Entry 7F44 (X-ray diffraction, 2.12 A resolution); this record covers chain A.

[Chain A]
Molecule: Enoyl-[acyl-carrier-protein] reductase [NADH]
From: Moraxella catarrhalis (strain BBH18)
Notes: EC 1.3.1.9
UniProt: D5VCE0 (D5VCE0_MORCB); numbering as in UniProt (aligned over 1-274)
Amino-acid sequence (287 residues; each row starts with the number of its first residue; numbers below 1 keep their minus sign (His-12 is residue -12)):
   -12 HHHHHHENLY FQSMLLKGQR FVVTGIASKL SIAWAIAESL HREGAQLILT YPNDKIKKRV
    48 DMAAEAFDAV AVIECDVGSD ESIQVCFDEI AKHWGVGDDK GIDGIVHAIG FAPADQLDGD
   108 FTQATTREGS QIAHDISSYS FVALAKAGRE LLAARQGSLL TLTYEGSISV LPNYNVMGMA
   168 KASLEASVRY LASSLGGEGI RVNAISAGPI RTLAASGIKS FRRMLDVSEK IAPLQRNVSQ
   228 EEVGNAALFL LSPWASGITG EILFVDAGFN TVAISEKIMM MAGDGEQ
Unresolved in the structure: -12 to 0, 268-274
Differences from the reference sequence: expression tag (-12 to 0); conflict Gln222 (Gly in D5VCE0)
Metal / ion sites: Ca2+: Glu248, Ile249
Residues lining bound ligands: NAD (nicotinamide-adenine-dinucleotide): Gly12, Ile13, Ala14, Ser18, Ile19, Ala20, Pro39, Ile43, Cys62, Asp63, Val64, Gly65, Ala95, Ile96, Gly97, Phe98, Ile123, Leu149, Thr150, Tyr151, Tyr161, Lys168, Ala194, Gly195, Pro196, Ile197, Phe208

[In short]
Bound to chain A: NAD. Glu248 and Ile249 coordinate Ca2+.
Chain A is Enoyl-[acyl-carrier-protein] reductase [NADH] (Moraxella catarrhalis (strain BBH18)); the
structure, Crystal structure of Moraxella catarrhalis enoyl-ACP-reductase (FabI) in complex with the cofactor
NAD, was determined by X-ray diffraction, deposited together with 7FC8 and 7FCM.
